3W79 - chains A and B; structure by X-ray diffraction, 2.40 A resolution.

# Chain A (and B)
Protein: FMN-dependent NADH-azoreductase
Notes: EC 1.7.-.-; chain B of this document is another copy of the same molecule, construct and numbering; everything in this record applies to it too
Reference sequence: C0STY1 (C0STY1_9BACI); numbering as in UniProt (aligned over 1-211)
Sequence (211 residues; numbered 1 to 211; the number before each row is that of its first residue):
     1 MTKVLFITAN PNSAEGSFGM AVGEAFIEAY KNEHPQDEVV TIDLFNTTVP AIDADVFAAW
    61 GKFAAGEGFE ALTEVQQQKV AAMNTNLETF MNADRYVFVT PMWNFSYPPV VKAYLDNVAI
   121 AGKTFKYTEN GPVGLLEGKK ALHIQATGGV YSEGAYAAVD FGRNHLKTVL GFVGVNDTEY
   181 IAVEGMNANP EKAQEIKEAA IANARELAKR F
Disordered / not traced: 1
Small-molecule neighbours:
  - FMN (flavin mononucleotide), molecule 1: Asn10, Ser17, Phe18, Gly19, Met20, Pro101, Met102, Trp103, Asn104, Phe105, Ala146, Thr147, Gly148, Gly149, Tyr151, Met186, Asn187
  - FMN, molecule 2: Ile52, Phe57, Trp60
  - Orange I (ORI; 4-[(E)-(4-hydroxynaphthalen-1-yl)diazenyl]benzenesulfonic acid), molecule 1: Asn104, Gly149, Val150, Tyr151, Asn187, Ala188
  - Orange I (ORI), molecule 2: Ala119, Phe125, Tyr127, Asn130, Pro132, Phe172

# How chain A and chain B interact
Contacting residue pairs (51; chain A residue first):
  Pro11(A) with Asp53(B); Ala54(B); Phe57(B), hydrophobic
  Asn12(A) with Phe57(B)
  Phe45(A) with Ile52(B); Asp53(B)
  Ile52(A) with Phe45(B); Trp103(B)
  Asp53(A) with Pro11(B)
  Ala54(A) with Pro11(B)
  Phe57(A) with Pro11(B), hydrophobic; Asn12(B); Trp103(B), hydrophobic
  Trp103(A) with Ile52(B); Phe57(B), hydrophobic; Lys112(B), hydrogen bond (backbone-side chain); Asp116(B)
  Asn104(A) with Asp116(B), hydrogen bond; Ala119(B); His165(B), hydrogen bond (backbone-side chain); Val169(B)
  Phe105(A) with His165(B); Phe172(B), hydrophobic
  Ser106(A) with Lys112(B); His165(B)
  Tyr107(A) with Lys112(B), hydrogen bond (backbone-side chain)
  Pro109(A) with Pro109(B); Lys112(B); Ala113(B); Asp116(B)
  Lys112(A) with Trp103(B), hydrogen bond (side chain-backbone); Ser106(B); Tyr107(B), hydrogen bond (side chain-backbone); Pro109(B)
  Ala113(A) with Pro109(B)
  Asp116(A) with Trp103(B); Asn104(B), hydrogen bond; Pro109(B)
  Ala119(A) with Asn104(B)
  Phe161(A) with Phe161(B), hydrophobic; Asn164(B); His165(B); Thr168(B)
  Asn164(A) with Phe161(B)
  His165(A) with Asn104(B), hydrogen bond (side chain-backbone); Phe105(B); Ser106(B); Phe161(B)
  Thr168(A) with Phe161(B)
  Val169(A) with Asn104(B)
  Phe172(A) with Phe105(B), hydrophobic
Also at the interface, not in a pair above, chain A (25 interface residues in all): Leu115, Val159
Also at the interface, not in a pair above, chain B (25 interface residues in all): Leu115, Val159

# Overview
The chain A/chain B interface involves 25 residues from each chain; the contacts include 8 hydrogen bonds.
Polar contacts include Trp103(A)-Lys112(B), Asn104(A)-Asp116(B) and Asn104(A)-His165(B). Bound to chain A:
flavin mononucleotide and Orange I.
Chain A and chain B are both FMN-dependent NADH-azoreductase; the structure, Crystal Structure of azoreductase
AzrC in complex with sulfone-modified azo dye Orange I, was determined by X-ray diffraction, deposited
together with 3W77, 3W78 and 3W7A.
